3PUZ - chains G and B of the 5 polymer chains in the assembly; structure by X-ray diffraction, 2.90 A resolution.

Chain G:
Name: Maltose transporter subunit; membrane component of ABC superfamily
Organism: Escherichia coli
UniProtKB: B1XC31 (B1XC31_ECODH); residues 1-296 here = UniProt positions 1-296
Amino-acid sequence (296 residues; numbered 1 to 296; the number before each row is that of its first residue):
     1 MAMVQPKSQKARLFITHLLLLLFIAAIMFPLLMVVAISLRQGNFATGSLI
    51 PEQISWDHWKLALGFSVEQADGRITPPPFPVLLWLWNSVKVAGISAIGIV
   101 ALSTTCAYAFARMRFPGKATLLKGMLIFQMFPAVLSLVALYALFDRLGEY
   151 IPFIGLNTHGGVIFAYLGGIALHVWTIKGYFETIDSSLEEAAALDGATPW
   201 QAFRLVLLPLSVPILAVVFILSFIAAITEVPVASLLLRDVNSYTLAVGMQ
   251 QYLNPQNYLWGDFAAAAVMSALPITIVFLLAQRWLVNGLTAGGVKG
Disordered / not traced: 1, 284-296

Chain B:
Name: Fused maltose transport subunit, ATP-binding component of ABC superfamily; regulatory protein
Organism: Escherichia coli
UniProtKB: B1XC34 (B1XC34_ECODH); residue numbers follow UniProt; this construct covers 1-371
Amino-acid sequence (381 residues; each row starts with the number of its first residue):
     1 MASVQLQNVTKAWGEVVVSKDINLDIHEGEFVVFVGPSGCGKSTLLRMIA
    51 GLETITSGDLFIGEKRMNDTPPAERGVGMVFQSYALYPHLSVAENMSFGL
   101 KLAGAKKEVINQRVNQVAEVLQLAHLLDRKPKALSGGQRQRVAIGRTLVA
   151 EPSVFLLDEPLSNLDAALRVQMRIEISRLHKRLGRTMIYVTHDQVEAMTL
   201 ADKIVVLDAGRVAQVGKPLELYHYPADRFVAGFIGSPKMNFLPVKVTATA
   251 IDQVQVELPMPNRQQVWLPVESRDVQVGANMSLGIRPEHLLPSDIADVIL
   301 EGEVQVVEQLGNETQIHIQIPSIRQNLVYRQNDVVLVEEGATFAIGLPPE
   351 RCHLFREDGTACRRLHKEPGVASASHHHHHH
Disordered / not traced: 1, 372-381
Differences from the reference sequence: expression tag (372-381)
Ion coordination: Mg2+: Ser-43, Gln-82 (together with AMP-PNP)
Small-molecule neighbours: AMP-PNP (ANP; phosphoaminophosphonic acid-adenylate ester): Trp-13, Val-18, Pro-37, Ser-38, Gly-39, Cys-40, Gly-41, Lys-42, Ser-43, Thr-44

Interface between chain G and chain B:
Pairs across the interface (13; chain G residue first):
  Ala-2(G) / Leu-52(B)
  Ala-2(G) / Glu-53(B)  hydrogen bond (backbone-side chain)
  Ala-2(G) / Thr-54(B)
  Met-3(G) / Gly-51(B)
  Met-3(G) / Leu-52(B)  hydrogen bond (backbone-backbone)
  Met-3(G) / Glu-53(B)
  Val-4(G) / Gly-51(B)  hydrogen bond (backbone-backbone)
  Val-4(G) / Asn-68(B)
  Val-4(G) / Asp-69(B)
  Val-4(G) / Thr-70(B)
  Val-4(G) / Pro-72(B)
  Val-4(G) / Arg-75(B)
  Pro-6(G) / Pro-71(B)  hydrophobic

Overview:
4 residues of chain G face 10 of chain B across their interface; the contacts include 3 hydrogen bonds. Polar
contacts include Ala-2(G)/Glu-53(B), Met-3(G)/Leu-52(B) and Val-4(G)/Gly-51(B). Chain B binds AMP-PNP. The
Mg2+ site is built by Ser-43(B) and Gln-82(B).
Chain G is Maltose transporter subunit; membrane component of ABC superfamily and chain B is Fused maltose
transport subunit, ATP-binding component of ABC superfamily; regulatory protein, both from Escherichia coli;
the structure, Crystal Structure of a pre-translocation state MBP-Maltose transporter complex bound to
AMP-PNP, was determined by X-ray diffraction (same publication as 3PUY and 3PV0).
